Entry 7VOR (electron microscopy, 2.74 A resolution); this record covers chains L and M of the 66 polymer chains in the assembly.

Chain L:
Name: Reaction center protein L chain
Source organism: Cereibacter sphaeroides 2.4.1
Reference sequence: Q3J1A5 (RCEL_RHOS4); residues 0-281 here correspond to UniProt positions 1-282 (UniProt number = residue number + 1)
Amino-acid sequence (282 residues; row label = number of the first residue in the row; numbering starts at 0):
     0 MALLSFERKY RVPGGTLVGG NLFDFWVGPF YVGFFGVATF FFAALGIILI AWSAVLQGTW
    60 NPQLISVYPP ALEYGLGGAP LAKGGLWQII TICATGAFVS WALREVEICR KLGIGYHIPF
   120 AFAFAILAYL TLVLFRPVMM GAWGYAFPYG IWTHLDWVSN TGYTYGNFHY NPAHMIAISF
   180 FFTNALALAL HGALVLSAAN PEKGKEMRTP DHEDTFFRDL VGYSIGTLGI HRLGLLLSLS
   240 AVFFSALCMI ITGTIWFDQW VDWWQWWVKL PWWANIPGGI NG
Disordered / not traced: 0
Swiss-Prot annotation at these positions:
  - binding site ((7R,8Z)-bacteriochlorophyll b): His153, His173
  - binding site (Fe cation): His190, His230
  - binding site (a ubiquinone): Phe216
Metal / ion sites: Fe2+: His190, His230 (shared with His219(M), Glu234(M), His266(M) of chain M)
Ligand contacts:
  - bacteriochlorophyll a (BCL), molecule 1: Phe97, Phe121, Ala124, Ile125, Ala127, Tyr128, Leu131, Trp156, Val157, Ser158, Thr160, Gly161, Tyr162, Asn166, Phe167, His168, His173, Ala176, Ile177, Phe180, Phe181, Val241, Ser244, Ala245, Cys247, Met248
  - bacteriochlorophyll a (BCL), molecule 2: Phe97, Tyr128, Leu131, Phe146, Ile150, Trp151, His153, Leu154, Trp156, Val157
  - bacteriochlorophyll a (BCL), molecule 3: Val157, Tyr162, His168, Phe181
  - bacteriochlorophyll a (BCL), molecule 4: His168, Met174, Ile177, Ser178, Phe181, Thr182, Leu185
  - bacteriopheophytin a (BPH), molecule 1: Thr38, Phe41, Ala42, Gly45, Ile46, Ile49, Ile89, Cys92, Ala93, Ala96, Phe97, Trp100, Glu104, Ile117, Ala120, Phe121, Phe123, Ala124, Tyr128, Phe146, Pro147, Tyr148, Gly149, Ile150, His153, Phe180, Ser237, Leu238, Val241
  - bacteriopheophytin a (BPH), molecule 2: Phe181, Ala184, Leu185, Ala188, Leu189, Phe216, Leu219, Val220
  - 1,2-diacyl-sn-glycero-3-phosphocholine (PC1), molecule 1: Ala1, Val26, Gly27, Phe39, Ala43
  - 1,2-diacyl-sn-glycero-3-phosphocholine (PC1), molecule 2: Thr15, Leu16, Val17, Gly18, Gly19, Phe33, Phe34, Val98, Leu102
  - 1,2-diacyl-sn-glycero-3-phosphocholine (PC1), molecule 3: Gly27, Pro28, Phe29
  - 1,2-diacyl-sn-glycero-3-phosphocholine (PC1), molecule 4: Ile46, Ile47, Ile49, Ala50, Gly57, Trp59, Asn60, Pro61, Ile64
  - 1,2-diacyl-sn-glycero-3-phosphocholine (PC1), molecule 5: Ile49, Asn60, Pro61, Gln62, Ile150, Trp151
  - ubiquinone-10 (U10), molecule 1: Val26, Phe29, Val31, Gly35, Val36, Phe39, Trp100, Arg103
  - ubiquinone-10 (U10), molecule 2: Pro171, Ala172, Met174, Ile175, Ser178, Ile250, Ile254, Trp255, Asp257, Trp259, Trp262, Trp263
  - ubiquinone-10 (U10), molecule 3: Ile175, Ser178, Phe179, Thr182, Ala186, Leu189, His190, Leu193, Val194, Glu212, Asp213, Phe216, Val220, Tyr222, Ser223, Ile224, Gly225, Thr226, Ile229, Leu232, Phe243

Chain M:
Name: Reaction center protein M chain
Source organism: Cereibacter sphaeroides 2.4.1
Reference sequence: Q3J1A6 (RCEM_RHOS4); residues 0-307 here correspond to UniProt positions 1-308 (UniProt number = residue number + 1)
Amino-acid sequence (308 residues; row label = number of the first residue in the row; numbering starts at 0):
     0 MAEYQNIFSQ VQVRGPADLG MTEDVNLANR SGVGPFSTLL GWFGNAQLGP IYLGSLGVLS
    60 LFSGLMWFFT IGIWFWYQAG WNPAVFLRDL FFFSLEPPAP EYGLSFAAPL KEGGLWLIAS
   120 FFMFVAVWSW WGRTYLRAQA LGMGKHTAWA FLSAIWLWMV LGFIRPILMG SWSEAVPYGI
   180 FSHLDWTNNF SLVHGNLFYN PFHGLSIAFL YGSALLFAMH GATILAVSRF GGERELEQIA
   240 DRGTAAERAA LFWRWTMGFN ATMEGIHRWA IWMAVLVTLT GGIGILLSGT VVDNWYVWGQ
   300 NHGMAPLN
Disordered / not traced: 0
Swiss-Prot annotation at these positions:
  - binding site ((7R,8Z)-bacteriochlorophyll b): His182, His202
  - binding site (Fe cation): His219, Glu234, His266
  - binding site (a ubiquinone): Trp252
Metal / ion sites: Fe2+: His219, Glu234, His266 (shared with His190(L), His230(L) of chain L)
Ligand contacts:
  - bacteriochlorophyll a (BCL), molecule 1: Trp66, Phe67, Leu89, Phe90, Met122, Trp157, Leu160, Val175, Ile179, His182, Leu183, Trp185, Thr186
  - bacteriochlorophyll a (BCL), molecule 2: Trp66, Met122, Val126, Phe150, Ala153, Ile154, Leu156, Trp157, Leu160, Trp185, Thr186, Asn187, Phe189, Ser190, Leu196, Phe197, His202, Ser205, Ile206, Leu209, Tyr210, Val276, Gly280, Gly281, Ile284
  - bacteriochlorophyll a (BCL), molecule 3: Thr186, Phe197, Tyr210
  - bacteriochlorophyll a (BCL), molecule 4: Phe197, Gly203, Ile206, Ala207, Tyr210, Gly211, Leu214
  - bacteriopheophytin a (BPH), molecule 1: Ser59, Leu60, Gly63, Leu64, Trp66, Phe67, Ala125, Val126, Trp129, Thr133, Thr146, Ala149, Phe150, Ala153, Ala273, Val274, Thr277
  - bacteriopheophytin a (BPH), molecule 2: Tyr210, Ala213, Leu214, Ala217, Met218, Trp252, Thr255, Met256
  - 1,2-diacyl-sn-glycero-3-phosphocholine (PC1), molecule 1: Pro200, Gly203, Leu204, Ala207, Phe208, Trp297, His301, Gly302, Met303
  - 1,2-diacyl-sn-glycero-3-phosphocholine (PC1), molecule 2: Phe208, Met256, Gly257, Phe258, Trp268, Trp271, Met272, Leu275
  - spheroidene (SPO): Trp66, Phe67, Phe68, Ile70, Gly71, Ile72, Phe74, Trp75, Phe85, Leu89, Phe105, Trp115, Leu116, Ser119, Phe120, Met122, Phe123, Trp157, Met158, Leu160, Gly161, Phe162, Trp171, Val175, Pro176, Tyr177, Gly178, Ile179, His182
  - ubiquinone-10 (U10): Leu214, Leu215, Met218, His219, Thr222, Ile223, Ala245, Ala248, Ala249, Trp252, Met256, Phe258, Asn259, Ala260, Thr261, Met262, Ile265, Trp268, Met272

How chain L and chain M interact:
Residue-residue contacts (228; chain L residue first):
  Leu3(L) with Leu250(M), hydrophobic; Arg253(M); Asn259(M)
  Phe5(L) with Arg241(M); Glu246(M); Leu250(M), hydrophobic
  Glu6(L) with Leu250(M); Arg253(M), salt bridge; Trp254(M), hydrogen bond
  Lys8(L) with Glu246(M), salt bridge
  Tyr9(L) with Thr243(M), hydrogen bond; Glu246(M), hydrogen bond; Arg247(M); Leu250(M), hydrophobic; Trp254(M)
  Arg10(L) with Trp254(M)
  Trp25(L) with Trp254(M)
  Pro28(L) with Arg253(M); Trp254(M); Gly257(M)
  Phe29(L) with Trp254(M); Thr255(M); Met256(M); Gly257(M)
  Tyr30(L) with Trp254(M), hydrogen bond (backbone-backbone)
  Asn60(L) with Gly302(M)
  Gln62(L) with His301(M); Gly302(M); Met303(M)
  Leu63(L) with Gly302(M); Ala304(M); Pro305(M)
  Trp100(L) with Thr255(M)
  Arg103(L) with Trp254(M), hydrogen bond (side chain-backbone); Thr255(M), hydrogen bond (side chain-backbone)
  Glu104(L) with Phe251(M); Thr255(M)
  Ile107(L) with Phe251(M), hydrophobic; Trp254(M); Thr255(M)
  Cys108(L) with Phe251(M), hydrophobic
  Lys110(L) with Trp254(M)
  Leu111(L) with Arg247(M), hydrogen bond (backbone-side chain); Leu250(M); Phe251(M); Trp254(M), hydrophobic
  Gly112(L) with Arg228(M), hydrogen bond (backbone-side chain); Phe229(M)
  Ile113(L) with Ala225(M); Val226(M), hydrophobic; Arg228(M); Phe229(M), hydrophobic; Phe251(M), hydrophobic
  Gly114(L) with Ala225(M), hydrogen bond (backbone-backbone); Arg228(M)
  His116(L) with Gln4(M), hydrogen bond (side chain-backbone); Ala221(M); Leu224(M); Ala225(M)
  Ile117(L) with Ala221(M), hydrophobic; Thr222(M); Phe251(M), hydrophobic; Trp252(M), hydrophobic
  Trp151(L) with Phe197(M); Tyr198(M), hydrogen bond (backbone-side chain); Met303(M)
  Leu154(L) with Phe197(M)
  Asp155(L) with Tyr198(M), hydrogen bond
  Val157(L) with Phe197(M), hydrophobic
  Ser158(L) with Asn195(M); Phe197(M)
  Tyr162(L) with Asn187(M), hydrogen bond; Leu191(M)
  Asn166(L) with Asp184(M); Asn187(M)
  His168(L) with Leu183(M), hydrogen bond (side chain-backbone); Thr186(M)
  Tyr169(L) with Phe180(M), hydrophobic; Asp184(M), hydrogen bond
  Met174(L) with Phe180(M), hydrophobic; Leu183(M), hydrophobic
  Phe180(L) with Ala213(M), hydrophobic
  Asn183(L) with Ser212(M), hydrogen bond (side chain-backbone); Ala213(M); Phe216(M)
  Ala184(L) with Leu209(M), hydrophobic; Ala273(M)
  Ala186(L) with Phe216(M), hydrophobic
  Leu187(L) with Ser212(M); Phe216(M); Ala269(M), hydrophobic
  Ala188(L) with Ala273(M), hydrophobic
  His190(L) with His219(M); Glu234(M), salt bridge; His266(M), hydrogen bond
  Gly191(L) with His266(M)
  Ala192(L) with His145(M); Thr146(M); Ile270(M), hydrophobic
  Leu193(L) with Met142(M), hydrophobic
  Val194(L) with Glu234(M); His266(M)
  Leu195(L) with His145(M); Glu263(M); His266(M); Arg267(M); Ile270(M), hydrophobic
  Ser196(L) with Met142(M); Gly143(M), hydrogen bond (backbone-backbone); His145(M)
  Ala197(L) with Met142(M); Leu235(M), hydrophobic
  Ala198(L) with Leu235(M); Ile238(M), hydrophobic
  Asn199(L) with Gly143(M); His145(M); Glu263(M), hydrogen bond; Arg267(M), hydrogen bond
  Pro200(L) with Gly141(M); Gly143(M)
  Glu201(L) with Gln138(M); Gly141(M), hydrogen bond (backbone-backbone); Met142(M); Lys144(M), salt bridge
  Lys204(L) with Gly141(M)
  Met206(L) with Leu235(M); Ile238(M), hydrophobic
  Arg207(L) with Glu22(M), salt bridge; Leu140(M), hydrogen bond (side chain-backbone); Gly141(M); Met142(M); Leu235(M)
  Thr208(L) with Leu235(M)
  Pro209(L) with Leu235(M)
  Asp210(L) with Met20(M)
  His211(L) with Met20(M); Glu22(M), salt bridge; Leu140(M); Met142(M)
  Glu212(L) with Leu235(M)
  Asp213(L) with Asn44(M), hydrogen bond
  Thr214(L) with Gly19(M); Met20(M), hydrogen bond (side chain-backbone); Arg29(M); Leu140(M)
  Phe215(L) with Thr133(M); Arg136(M); Ala137(M); Leu140(M); Met142(M), hydrophobic
  Arg217(L) with Asp17(M), salt bridge; Asn44(M); Gln46(M); Gly48(M); Pro49(M); Ile50(M)
  Asp218(L) with Val24(M); Arg29(M), salt bridge; Pro49(M); Tyr51(M), hydrogen bond (backbone-backbone); Arg132(M), hydrogen bond (backbone-side chain)
  Leu219(L) with Trp129(M); Arg132(M), hydrogen bond (backbone-side chain); Thr133(M)
  Val220(L) with Ile50(M); Trp129(M), hydrophobic
  Gly221(L) with Leu47(M); Gly48(M), hydrogen bond (backbone-backbone); Ile50(M)
  Tyr222(L) with Leu39(M), hydrophobic; Asn44(M), hydrogen bond (side chain-backbone); Gln46(M); Leu47(M), hydrophobic
  Ser223(L) with Asn44(M), hydrogen bond (backbone-side chain)
  Ile224(L) with Phe42(M), hydrophobic; Gly43(M); Asn44(M), hydrogen bond (backbone-backbone)
  Gly225(L) with Asn44(M)
  Thr226(L) with Glu232(M), hydrogen bond (side chain-backbone)
  Leu227(L) with Asn5(M); Leu224(M), hydrophobic
  Gly228(L) with Phe42(M)
  Ile229(L) with Phe216(M)
  His230(L) with His219(M), hydrogen bond; Gly220(M); Ile223(M); Glu234(M), salt bridge
  Arg231(L) with Tyr3(M), hydrogen bond; Asn5(M), hydrogen bond (side chain-backbone); Ile6(M), hydrogen bond (side chain-backbone); Phe7(M); Ser8(M), hydrogen bond; Phe42(M), hydrogen bond (side chain-backbone); Leu224(M)
  Leu232(L) with Phe42(M)
  Gly233(L) with Phe216(M)
  Leu234(L) with Ala217(M); Leu224(M), hydrophobic
  Leu235(L) with Phe42(M), hydrophobic
  Ser237(L) with Ala213(M), hydrogen bond (side chain-backbone); Phe216(M); Ala217(M), hydrogen bond (side chain-backbone)
  Trp263(L) with Phe90(M), hydrophobic; Phe180(M), hydrophobic
  Trp266(L) with Leu86(M), hydrogen bond (side chain-backbone); Arg87(M), hydrogen bond (side chain-backbone)
  Val267(L) with Arg87(M); Phe91(M), hydrophobic
  Trp272(L) with Ala83(M); Leu86(M), hydrophobic; Arg87(M), hydrogen bond (backbone-side chain)
  Ala273(L) with Arg87(M)
  Ile275(L) with Asn81(M); Ala83(M), hydrophobic; Val84(M), hydrophobic; Arg87(M), hydrogen bond (backbone-side chain)
  Pro276(L) with Val84(M)
  Gly277(L) with Arg87(M), hydrogen bond (backbone-side chain)
  Gly278(L) with Gln77(M); Val84(M); Asp88(M)
  Ile279(L) with Gln77(M); Asp88(M), hydrogen bond (backbone-side chain); Phe91(M); Phe92(M), hydrophobic
  Asn280(L) with Arg87(M); Asp88(M), hydrogen bond; Phe91(M)
Also at the interface, not in a pair above, chain L (101 interface residues in all): Ala1, Ala120, Phe181, Leu189, Gln264, Gly281
Also at the interface, not in a pair above, chain M (106 interface residues in all): Trp41, Ala78, Ala149, Ser190, Pro200, Tyr210, Ser227, Ala239, Ala249

In short:
101 residues of chain L face 106 of chain M across their interface; the contacts include 47 hydrogen bonds and
9 salt bridges. Polar pairs include Glu6(L)-Arg253(M), Lys8(L)-Glu246(M) and His190(L)-Glu234(M).
Chain L is Reaction center protein L chain and chain M is Reaction center protein M chain, both from
Cereibacter sphaeroides 2.4.1; the structure, The structure of dimeric photosynthetic RC-LH1 supercomplex in
Class-1, was determined by electron microscopy together with 7VA9, 7VB9, 7VNM, 7VOT and 7VOY from the same
study.
